Entry 4NO9 (X-ray diffraction, 2.90 A resolution); this record covers chains C and D of the 28 polymer chains in the assembly.

# Chain C
Molecule: Proteasome subunit alpha type-4
Source organism: Saccharomyces cerevisiae
Notes: EC 3.4.25.1
Reference sequence: P40303 (PSA4_YEAST); residues -1 to 252 here correspond to UniProt positions 1-254 (UniProt number = residue number + 2)
Chain sequence (254 residues; each row starts with the number of its first residue; numbers below 1 keep their minus sign (Met-1 is residue -1)):
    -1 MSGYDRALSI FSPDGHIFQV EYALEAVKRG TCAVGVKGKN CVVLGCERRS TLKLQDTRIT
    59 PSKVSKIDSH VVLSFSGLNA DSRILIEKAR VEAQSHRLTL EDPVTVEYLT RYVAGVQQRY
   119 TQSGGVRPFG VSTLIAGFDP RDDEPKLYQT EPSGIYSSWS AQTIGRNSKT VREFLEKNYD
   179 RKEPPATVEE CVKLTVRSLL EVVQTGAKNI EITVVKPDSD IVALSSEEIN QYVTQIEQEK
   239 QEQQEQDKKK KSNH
Not modelled in the structure: -1 to 0, 241-252
UniProt features mapped onto this chain:
  - modified residue: Thr58 (Phosphothreonine)

# Chain D
Molecule: Proteasome subunit alpha type-5
Source organism: Saccharomyces cerevisiae
Notes: EC 3.4.25.1
Reference sequence: P32379 (PSA5_YEAST); residues -7 to 252 here correspond to UniProt positions 1-260 (UniProt number = residue number + 8)
Chain sequence (260 residues; numbered -7 to 252; the number before each row is that of its first residue; numbers below 1 keep their minus sign (Met-7 is residue -7)):
    -7 MFLTRSEYDR GVSTFSPEGR LFQVEYSLEA IKLGSTAIGI ATKEGVVLGV EKRATSPLLE
    53 SDSIEKIVEI DRHIGCAMSG LTADARSMIE HARTAAVTHN LYYDEDINVE SLTQSVCDLA
   113 LRFGEGASGE ERLMSRPFGV ALLIAGHDAD DGYQLFHAEP SGTFYRYNAK AIGSGSEGAQ
   173 AELLNEWHSS LTLKEAELLV LKILKQVMEE KLDENNAQLS CITKQDGFKI YDNEKTAELI
   233 KELKEKEAAE SPEEADVEMS
Not modelled in the structure: -7 to 0, 118-124, 243-252

# Interface between chain C and chain D
Pairs across the interface - 62 pairs, chain C then chain D:
  Asp3(C) - Glu117(D)
  Arg4(C) - Glu117(D)
  Ala5(C) - Val4(D)  hydrophobic
  Ala5(C) - Glu117(D)
  Ala5(C) - Ser127(D)
  Ser7(C) - Ser127(D)
  Ser7(C) - Arg128(D)
  Ile8(C) - Asp1(D)
  Ile8(C) - Val4(D)  hydrophobic
  Ile8(C) - Gln15(D)
  Phe9(C) - Gln15(D)
  Phe9(C) - Tyr18(D)  hydrophobic
  Phe9(C) - Ser19(D)
  Phe9(C) - Leu73(D)  hydrophobic
  Phe9(C) - Arg128(D)
  Phe9(C) - Pro129(D)
  Phe9(C) - Gly131(D)
  Ser10(C) - Tyr18(D)
  Pro11(C) - Tyr18(D)  hydrophobic
  Pro11(C) - Glu21(D)
  Asp12(C) - Glu21(D)
  Gly13(C) - Tyr18(D)
  Gly13(C) - Glu21(D)
  Gly13(C) - Ala22(D)
  His14(C) - Leu25(D)
  Ile15(C) - Leu73(D)  hydrophobic
  Ile15(C) - Arg128(D)
  Lys35(C) - Glu52(D)  salt bridge
  Gln116(C) - Ala75(D)
  Gln116(C) - Asp76(D)
  Gln116(C) - Arg128(D)
  Thr119(C) - Arg128(D)  hydrogen bond (backbone-side chain)
  Gln120(C) - Met126(D)
  Gln120(C) - Ser127(D)  hydrogen bond (backbone-backbone)
  Gln120(C) - Arg128(D)
  Gln120(C) - Phe130(D)
  Ser121(C) - Ser127(D)
  Gly122(C) - Ser127(D)
  Ser151(C) - Ala75(D)
  Gly152(C) - Ala75(D)
  Ile153(C) - Ala75(D)
  Ser155(C) - Leu51(D)
  Ser155(C) - Ser55(D)
  Ser156(C) - Leu51(D)
  Ser156(C) - Glu52(D)  hydrogen bond (backbone-backbone)
  Ser156(C) - Ser55(D)  hydrogen bond (backbone-side chain)
  Trp157(C) - Ser48(D)
  Trp157(C) - Leu50(D)
  Trp157(C) - Leu51(D)
  Trp157(C) - Glu52(D)
  Ser158(C) - Leu50(D)  hydrogen bond (backbone-backbone)
  Ser158(C) - Glu52(D)  hydrogen bond
  Ala159(C) - Leu50(D)
  Leu173(C) - Leu50(D)  hydrophobic
  Glu174(C) - Ser48(D)  hydrogen bond
  Glu174(C) - Pro49(D)
  Glu174(C) - Leu50(D)
  Tyr177(C) - Leu50(D)  hydrophobic
  Arg179(C) - Pro49(D)  hydrogen bond (side chain-backbone)
  Arg179(C) - Leu50(D)
  Arg179(C) - Leu51(D)  hydrogen bond (side chain-backbone)
  Arg179(C) - Glu52(D)
Interface residues without a listed pair, chain C (31 interface residues in all): Arg170
Interface residues without a listed pair, chain D (26 interface residues in all): Ser53, Thr74

# In short
31 residues of chain C face 26 of chain D across their interface; the contacts include 9 hydrogen bonds and 1
salt bridge. Polar contacts include Lys35(C)-Glu52(D), Thr119(C)-Arg128(D) and Ser156(C)-Ser55(D).
Chain C is Proteasome subunit alpha type-4 and chain D is Proteasome subunit alpha type-5, both from
Saccharomyces cerevisiae; the structure, yCP in complex with Z-Leu-Leu-Leu-epoxyketone, was determined by
X-ray diffraction (same publication as 4NNN, 4NNW, 4NO1, 4NO6 and 4NO8).
